PDB entry 8F7R | electron microscopy, 3.28 A resolution | chains R and A of the 9 polymer chains in the assembly

# Chain R
Molecule: Mu-type opioid receptor
From: Homo sapiens
UniProt: P35372 (OPRM_HUMAN); numbering as in UniProt (aligned over 2-388)
Amino-acid sequence (403 residues; each row starts with the number of its first residue; numbers below 1 keep their minus sign (Asp-6 is residue -6)):
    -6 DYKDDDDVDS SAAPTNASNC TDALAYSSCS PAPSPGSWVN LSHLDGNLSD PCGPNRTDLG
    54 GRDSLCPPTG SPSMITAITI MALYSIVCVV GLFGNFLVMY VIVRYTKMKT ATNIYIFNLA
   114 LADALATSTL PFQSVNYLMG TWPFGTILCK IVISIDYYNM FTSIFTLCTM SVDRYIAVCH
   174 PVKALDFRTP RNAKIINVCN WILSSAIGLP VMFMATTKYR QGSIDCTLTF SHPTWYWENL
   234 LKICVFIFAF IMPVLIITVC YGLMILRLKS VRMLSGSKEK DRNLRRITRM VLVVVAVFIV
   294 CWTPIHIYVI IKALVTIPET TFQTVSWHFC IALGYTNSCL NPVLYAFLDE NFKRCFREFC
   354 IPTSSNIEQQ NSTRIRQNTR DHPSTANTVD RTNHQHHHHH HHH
Not modelled in the structure: -6 to 65, 353-396
Construct notes: expression tag (-6 to 1, 389-396)
Curated features (UniProtKB/Swiss-Prot):
  - motif: Asn334 to Tyr338 (NPxxY)
  - modified residue: Tyr168 (Phosphotyrosine), Ser365 (Phosphoserine), Thr372 (Phosphothreonine), Ser377 (Phosphoserine)
  - lipidation: Cys353 (S-palmitoyl cysteine)
  - glycosylation (N-linked (GlcNAc...) asparagine): Asn9, Asn12, Asn33, Asn40, Asn48
  - mutagenesis: Cys142 (C142A/S: Abolishes ligand binding; when associated with A-219 or S-219), Cys219 (C219A/S: Abolishes ligand binding; when associated with A-142 or S-142), Lys273 (K273A: Impairs interaction with calmodulin), Arg275 (R275A: Impairs interaction with calmodulin)
Disulfide bonds: Cys142-Cys219

# Chain A
Molecule: Guanine nucleotide-binding protein G(i) subunit alpha-1
From: Homo sapiens
UniProt: P63096 (GNAI1_HUMAN); numbering as in UniProt (aligned over 1-354)
Amino-acid sequence (354 residues; numbered 1 to 354; the number before each row is that of its first residue):
     1 MGCTLSAEDK AAVERSKMID RNLREDGEKA AREVKLLLLG AGESGKSTIV KQMKIIHEAG
    61 YSEEECKQYK AVVYSNTIQS IIAIIRAMGR LKIDFGDSAR ADDARQLFVL AGAAEEGFMT
   121 AELAGVIKRL WKDSGVQACF NRSREYQLND SAAYYLNDLD RIAQPNYIPT QQDVLRTRVK
   181 TTGIVETHFT FKDLHFKMFD VGAQRSERKK WIHCFEGVTA IIFCVALSDY DLVLAEDEEM
   241 NRMHESMKLF DSICNNKWFT DTSIILFLNK KDLFEEKIKK SPLTICYPEY AGSNTYEEAA
   301 AYIQCQFEDL NKRKDTKEIY THFTCSTDTK NVQFVFDAVT DVIIKNNLKD CGLF
Not modelled in the structure: 1-4, 56-181
Construct notes: conflict Ala203 (Gly in P63096), Ser326 (Ala in P63096)
Curated features (UniProtKB/Swiss-Prot):
  - region: Lys35 to Thr48 (G1 motif), Asp173 to Thr181 (G2 motif), Phe196 to Gly202, Gln204, Arg205 (G3 motif), Ile265 to Asp272 (G4 motif), Thr324, Cys325, Thr327 to Thr329 (G5 motif)
  - binding site (GTP): Glu43 to Thr48, Ser151, Leu175 to Thr181, Asp200 to Gly202, Gln204, Asn269 to Asp272
  - binding site (Mg(2+)): Ser47, Thr181
  - modified residue: Arg178 (ADP-ribosylarginine), Gln204 (Deamidated glutamine), Cys351 (ADP-ribosylcysteine)
  - lipidation: Gly2 (N-myristoyl glycine), Cys3 (S-palmitoyl cysteine)
  - natural variant: Gly40 (G40C: In NEDHISB; G40R: In NEDHISB), Gly45 (G45D: In NEDHISB), Thr48 (T48I: In NEDHISB; T48K: In NEDHISB), Gln52 (Q52P: In NEDHISB), Ser75 (deletion: In NEDHISB; uncertain significance), Gln172 (deletion: In NEDHISB), Asp173 (D173V: In NEDHISB), Glu186 to Phe189 (deletion: In NEDHISB; uncertain significance), Cys224 (C224Y: In NEDHISB), Lys270 (K270N: In NEDHISB; K270R: In NEDHISB), Asp272 (D272G: In NEDHISB), Val332 (V332E: In NEDHISB; uncertain significance)
  - mutagenesis: Gly42 (G42R: Abolishes switch to an activated conformation and dissociation from beta and gamma subunits upon GTP binding. Abolishes interaction with RGS family members), Glu116 (E116L: Enhances interaction (inactive GDP-bound) with RGS14), Gln147 (Q147L: Enhances interaction (inactive GDP-bound) with RGS14), Glu245 (E245L: Enhances interaction (inactive GDP-bound) with RGS14)

# Interface between chain R and chain A
Contacting residue pairs - 36 pairs, chain R then chain A:
  Thr105(R) with Asp350(A)
  Arg167(R) with Leu353(A)
  Ala170(R) with Asn347(A), hydrogen bond (backbone-side chain)
  Val171(R) with Ile344(A)
  Pro174(R) with Thr340(A); Ile343(A), hydrophobic; Ile344(A), hydrophobic
  Val175(R) with Asp193(A); Leu194(A), hydrophobic
  Leu178(R) with Arg32(A); Leu194(A), hydrophobic
  Asp179(R) with Arg32(A)
  Arg181(R) with Asn347(A); Asp350(A); Cys351(A), hydrogen bond
  Met257(R) with Leu353(A), hydrophobic
  Arg260(R) with Ile344(A)
  Leu261(R) with Leu348(A), hydrophobic
  Met266(R) with Glu318(A); Lys345(A); Phe354(A), hydrophobic
  Leu267(R) with Phe354(A), hydrophobic
  Lys273(R) with Lys314(A), hydrogen bond (side chain-backbone); Asp315(A); Glu318(A), salt bridge
  Asn276(R) with Phe354(A)
  Arg279(R) with Leu353(A), hydrogen bond (side chain-backbone); Phe354(A), hydrogen bond (side chain-backbone)
  Ile280(R) with Leu353(A); Phe354(A), hydrophobic
  Asp342(R) with Cys351(A); Gly352(A)
  Glu343(R) with Gly352(A), hydrogen bond (backbone-backbone); Phe354(A)
  Asn344(R) with Lys349(A), hydrogen bond (side chain-backbone); Asp350(A), hydrogen bond (side chain-backbone)
Other interface residues (no listed pair), chain R (26 interface residues in all): Ala177, Arg184, Val264, Arg265, Met283
Other interface residues (no listed pair), chain A (23 interface residues in all): Glu28, Lys192, Tyr320, Phe336, Asp341

# In short
The interface between chain R and chain A involves 26 residues on one side and 23 on the other; the contacts
include 8 hydrogen bonds and 1 salt bridge. Among the polar pairs are Lys273(R)-Glu318(A), Ala170(R)-Asn347(A)
and Arg181(R)-Cys351(A).
Here chain R is Mu-type opioid receptor and chain A is Guanine nucleotide-binding protein G(i) subunit
alpha-1, both from Homo sapiens. Entry 8F7R (Gi bound mu-opioid receptor in complex with endomorphin) was
determined by electron microscopy (same publication as 8F7Q, 8F7S, 8F7W and 8F7X).
